7XHS - chain A; structure by X-ray diffraction, 2.11 A resolution.

Chain A:
Name: Cro/Cl family transcriptional regulator
Reference sequence: A0A2S8QTL8 (A0A2S8QTL8_PHOLU); residue numbers follow UniProt; this construct covers 1-104
Amino-acid sequence (104 residues; each row starts with the number of its first residue):
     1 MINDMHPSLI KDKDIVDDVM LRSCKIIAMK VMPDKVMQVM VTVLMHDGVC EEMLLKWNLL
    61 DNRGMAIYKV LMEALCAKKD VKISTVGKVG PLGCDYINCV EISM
Not modelled in the structure: 1-3, 12-19
From the paper describing this entry:
  - self-association interface (contacts with another copy of this molecule); pairs are residue here / residue on that copy: D4-D61, D4-N58, H6-K56, H6-M37, S8-Y96, I27-M104, M29-I102, V31-V100, D34-K56 (salt bridge), L59-N62, L60-N62, N62-N62, A66-Y68 (hydrogen bond), K78-M104 (hydrogen bond), N98-D34 (hydrogen bond), D4
  - conformationally variable residues (order/disorder transition): D12 to V19
  - interface residues: D4 to S8, M37, N58, D61, Y96

Summary:
From the paper: interface residues D4, M37 and N58 among others; conformational variability at D12.
Chain A is Cro/Cl family transcriptional regulator; the structure, Crystal structure of CipA crystal produced
by cell-free protein synthesis, was determined by X-ray diffraction, deposited together with 7XHR and 7XWS.
